Entry 4E9G (X-ray diffraction, 2.35 A resolution); this record covers chains A and C of the 3 polymer chains in the assembly.

[Chain A]
Molecule: Methyl-CpG-binding domain protein 4
Organism: Homo sapiens
Notes: EC 3.2.2.-; fragment: glycosylase domain of MBD4 (residues 426-580)
UniProt: O95243 (MBD4_HUMAN); numbering as in UniProt (aligned over 427-580)
Amino-acid sequence (161 residues; row label = number of the first residue in the row):
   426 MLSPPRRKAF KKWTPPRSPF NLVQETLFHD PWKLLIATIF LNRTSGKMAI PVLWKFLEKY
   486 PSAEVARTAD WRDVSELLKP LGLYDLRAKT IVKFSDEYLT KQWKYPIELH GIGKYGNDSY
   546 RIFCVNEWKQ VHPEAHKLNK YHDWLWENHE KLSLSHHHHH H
Not modelled in the structure: 426-437, 576-586
Differences from the reference sequence: expression tag (426, 581-586); engineered mutation Ala560 (Asp in O95243)
UniProt features mapped onto this chain:
  - modified residue: Ser428 (Phosphoserine)
  - natural variant: Arg431 to Ser580 (deletion: In TPDS2), Arg468 (R468W: In UVM1), Arg546 to Ser580 (deletion: In TPDS2), Leu563 to Ser580 (deletion: In TPDS2 and UVM1), His567 (deletion: In TPDS2), Trp569 to Ser580 (deletion: In UVM1)
From the paper describing this entry:
  - binding site for the 12-nt DNA strand (chain C): Leu447 to Gln449, Leu466, Arg468, Gly471, Tyr540
  - binding site for the 12-nt DNA strand: Arg468, Leu506
  - mutagenesis - Q449A: abolished catalytic activity on all DNA substrates tested
  - specificity-determining residues: Val448 (proposed by the authors, not directly observed)

[Chain C]
Molecule: 12-nt DNA strand
Sequence (12 nucleotides; numbered 1 to 12; the number before each row is that of its first residue):
     1 CCAGCGTGCA GC

[How chain A and chain C interact]
Pairs across the interface - 28 pairs, chain A then chain C:
  Leu447(A) - DT7(C)  base contact
  Val448(A) - DT7(C)  hydrogen bond to the base
  Gln449(A) - DT7(C)  hydrogen bond to the base
  Leu466(A) - DT7(C)  sugar contact
  Leu466(A) - DG8(C)  phosphate contact
  Asn467(A) - DG8(C)  sugar contact
  Asn467(A) - DC9(C)  sugar contact
  Arg468(A) - DG6(C)  salt bridge to the phosphate
  Arg468(A) - DG8(C)  salt bridge to the phosphate
  Thr469(A) - DG6(C)  phosphate contact
  Thr469(A) - DT7(C)  sugar contact
  Ser470(A) - DG6(C)  phosphate contact
  Ser470(A) - DT7(C)  phosphate contact
  Gly471(A) - DT7(C)  phosphate contact
  Leu511(A) - DG8(C)  base contact
  Leu534(A) - DA10(C)  phosphate contact
  His535(A) - DA10(C)  hydrogen bond to the phosphate
  Gly536(A) - DC9(C)  sugar contact
  Gly536(A) - DA10(C)  hydrogen bond to the phosphate
  Ile537(A) - DC9(C)  phosphate contact
  Ile537(A) - DA10(C)  hydrogen bond to the phosphate
  Gly538(A) - DC9(C)  hydrogen bond to the phosphate
  Lys539(A) - DC9(C)  hydrogen bond to the phosphate
  Tyr540(A) - DT7(C)  hydrogen bond to the base
  Tyr540(A) - DG8(C)  phosphate contact
  Tyr540(A) - DC9(C)  hydrogen bond to the phosphate
  Gly541(A) - DC9(C)  hydrogen bond to the phosphate
  Lys562(A) - DT7(C)  phosphate contact
Other interface residues (no listed pair), chain A (24 interface residues in all): Asn446, Leu506, Leu508, Lys518, Leu563
Other interface residues (no listed pair), chain C (7 interface residues in all): DC5, DG11

[In short]
24 residues of chain A and 7 residues of chain C are in contact, with 10 hydrogen bonds and 2 salt bridges.
Among the polar pairs are Val448(A)-DT7(C), Gln449(A)-DT7(C) and Tyr540(A)-DT7(C). The paper reports a binding
site for the 12-nt DNA strand (chain C) at Leu447(A), Leu466(A) and Arg468(A) among others; Q449A of chain A
abolishes catalytic activity on all DNA substrates tested.
Here chain A is Methyl-CpG-binding domain protein 4 (Homo sapiens) and chain C is a 12-nt DNA strand. Entry
4E9G (structure of the glycosylase domain of MBD4 bound to thymine containing DNA) was determined by X-ray
diffraction, deposited together with 4E9E, 4E9F, 4E9H, 4EA4 and 4EA5.
